Entry 7XK4 (electron microscopy, 3.10 A resolution); this record covers chains B and E of the 6 polymer chains in the assembly.

# Chain B
Name: Na(+)-translocating NADH-quinone reductase subunit B
From: Vibrio cholerae O395
Notes: EC 7.2.1.1
UniProt: A5F5X0 (NQRB_VIBC3); numbering as in UniProt (aligned over 1-415)
Sequence (415 residues; numbered 1 to 415; the number before each row is that of its first residue):
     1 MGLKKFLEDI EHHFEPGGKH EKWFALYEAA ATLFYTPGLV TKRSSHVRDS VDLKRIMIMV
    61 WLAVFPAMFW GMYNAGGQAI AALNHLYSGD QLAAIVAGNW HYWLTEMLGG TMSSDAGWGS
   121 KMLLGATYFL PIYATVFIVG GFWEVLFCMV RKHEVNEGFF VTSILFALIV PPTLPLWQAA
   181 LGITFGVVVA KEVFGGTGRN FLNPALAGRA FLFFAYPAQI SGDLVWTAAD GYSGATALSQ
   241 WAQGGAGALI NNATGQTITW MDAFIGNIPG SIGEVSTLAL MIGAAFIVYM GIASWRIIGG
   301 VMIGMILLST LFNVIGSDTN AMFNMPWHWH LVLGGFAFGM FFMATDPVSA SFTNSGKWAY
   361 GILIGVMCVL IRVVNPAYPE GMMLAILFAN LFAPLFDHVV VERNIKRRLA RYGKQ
Unresolved in the structure: 1-26, 414-415
Covalently attached groups: flavin mononucleotide (FMN) linked to Thr236
Small-molecule neighbours:
  - FMN (flavin mononucleotide), molecule 1: Ile169, Leu206, Arg209, Phe213, Trp226, Ala237, Leu238, Ser239, Gly270, Ser271, Glu274, Gly334, Gly335, Phe338, Gly339, Met343, Tyr378, Pro379, Glu380, Gly381, Met382, Met383, Leu384
  - FMN, molecule 2: Phe213, Phe214, Pro217, Ser221, Gly222, Asp223, Ala377, Tyr378, Pro379
  - riboflavin (RBF): Ile56, Met57, Val60, Gly158, Val161, Thr162, Leu165, Lys191, Gly196, Thr197, Gly198, Asn200, Leu202, Asn203, Pro204, Ala205, Ile292, Ala293, Phe342, Met343, Thr345, Asp346, Pro347, Val348, Ser349
UniProt features mapped onto this chain:
  - modified residue: Thr236 (FMN phosphoryl threonine)
  - mutagenesis: Phe185 (F185A: Decreases riboflavin content), Trp226 (W226L: Decreases riboflavin content)
Reported in the primary citation:
  - mutagenesis - E157A: decreased catalytic activity

# Chain E
Name: Na(+)-translocating NADH-quinone reductase subunit E
From: Vibrio cholerae O395
Notes: EC 7.2.1.1
UniProt: A5F5Y5 (NQRE_VIBC3); numbering as in UniProt (aligned over 1-198)
Sequence (198 residues; row label = number of the first residue in the row):
     1 MEHYISLLVK SIFIENMALS FFLGMCTFLA VSKKVKTSFG LGIAVIVVLT ISVPVNNLVY
    61 NLVLKPDALV EGVDLSFLNF ITFIGVIAAL VQILEMILDR FFPPLYNALG IFLPLITVNC
   121 AIFGGVSFMV QRDYSFAESV VYGFGSGVGW MLAIVALAGI REKMKYSDVP PGLRGLGITF
   181 ITAGLMALGF MSFSGVQL
Bound ions: Ca2+ near Ser11 (its only coordinating residue here)
Small-molecule neighbours: 2Fe-2S cluster (FES): Gly24, Met25, Cys26, Asn119, Cys120

# Chain B / chain E interface
Pairs across the interface (39):
  Val193(B) - Pro170(E)
  Val193(B) - Leu173(E)  hydrophobic
  Val193(B) - Ile178(E)
  Phe194(B) - Met164(E)  hydrophobic
  Phe194(B) - Ser167(E)
  Phe194(B) - Asp168(E)  hydrogen bond (backbone-backbone)
  Phe194(B) - Ile178(E)  hydrophobic
  Phe194(B) - Thr182(E)
  Phe194(B) - Leu185(E)  hydrophobic
  Gly195(B) - Asp168(E)
  Gly198(B) - Tyr166(E)
  Arg199(B) - Tyr166(E)  hydrogen bond (side chain-backbone)
  Arg199(B) - Ser167(E)  hydrogen bond (backbone-side chain)
  Arg199(B) - Asp168(E)
  Phe201(B) - Ile160(E)  hydrophobic
  Phe201(B) - Thr182(E)
  Leu202(B) - Leu185(E)  hydrophobic
  Phe214(B) - Met191(E)  hydrophobic
  Val348(B) - Lys163(E)  hydrogen bond (backbone-side chain)
  Ala350(B) - Lys163(E)
  Met367(B) - Phe193(E)  hydrophobic
  Ile371(B) - Ser192(E)
  Asn375(B) - Ser192(E)  hydrogen bond (side chain-backbone)
  Asn375(B) - Gly195(E)
  Asn375(B) - Val196(E)
  Pro376(B) - Gly195(E)
  Tyr378(B) - Ser194(E)
  Leu384(B) - Ser192(E)  hydrogen bond (backbone-side chain)
  Phe388(B) - Gly189(E)
  Phe388(B) - Phe190(E)  hydrophobic
  Phe388(B) - Phe193(E)  hydrophobic
  Leu391(B) - Ile160(E)
  Leu391(B) - Met186(E)
  Leu391(B) - Phe190(E)  hydrophobic
  Phe392(B) - Leu152(E)  hydrophobic
  Phe392(B) - Phe190(E)  hydrophobic
  Pro394(B) - Gly159(E)
  Pro394(B) - Lys163(E)
  Leu395(B) - Val155(E)  hydrophobic
Other interface residues (no listed pair), chain B (30 interface residues in all): Val189, Asn200, Ala210, Ser349, Phe352, Val374, Ala377, Leu387, His398
Other interface residues (no listed pair), chain E (29 interface residues in all): Val35, Ala156, Val169, Ile181, Leu188, Gln197

# Overview
30 residues of chain B and 29 residues of chain E are in contact; the contacts include 6 hydrogen bonds. Polar
contacts include Arg199(B)-Tyr166(E), Arg199(B)-Ser167(E) and Val348(B)-Lys163(E). Chain B binds riboflavin
and flavin mononucleotide. Chain E binds 2Fe-2S cluster. Flavin mononucleotide is covalently linked to
Thr236(B). The paper reports that E157A of chain B reduces catalytic activity.
Chain B is Na(+)-translocating NADH-quinone reductase subunit B and chain E is Na(+)-translocating
NADH-quinone reductase subunit E, both from Vibrio cholerae O395; the structure, Cryo-EM structure of
Na+-pumping NADH-ubiquinone oxidoreductase from Vibrio cholerae, state 2, was determined by electron
microscopy together with 7XK3, 7XK5, 7XK6 and 7XK7 from the same study.
